1L1M - chains D and B of the 4 polymer chains in the assembly; structure by solution NMR.

Chain D:
Molecule: 23-nt DNA strand
Sequence (23 nucleotides; each row starts with the number of its first residue):
     1 AAATTGTTAT CCGCTCACAA TTC

Chain B:
Protein: Lactose operon repressor
Source organism: Escherichia coli
Notes: fragment: N-terminal DNA-binding domain, Residues 1-62
UniProtKB: P03023 (LACI_ECOLI); residues 1-62 here = UniProt positions 1-62
Chain sequence (62 residues; numbered 1 to 62; the number before each row is that of its first residue):
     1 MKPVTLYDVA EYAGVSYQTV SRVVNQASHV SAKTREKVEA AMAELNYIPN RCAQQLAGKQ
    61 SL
Construct notes: engineered mutation Cys52 (Val in P03023)
UniProt features mapped onto this chain:
  - DNA-binding region: Leu6 to Asn25 (H-T-H motif)
What the authors report for this chain:
  - binding site for the 23-nt DNA strand: Leu6, Ser16, Tyr17, Gln18, Thr19, Ser21, Arg22, Asn25, His29, Val30, Ser31, Thr34, Tyr47, Asn50, Ala53, Gln54, Leu56, Ala57
  - binding site for the 23-nt DNA strand (chain D): Leu6, Tyr7, Gln18, Arg22, His29
  - specificity-determining residues: Tyr7, Tyr17, Gln18
  - contacts within the chain: Tyr7-Tyr17 (pi stacking)
  - conformationally variable residues (side-chain flip): Tyr7, Tyr17

Interface between chain D and chain B:
Residue-residue contacts (19):
  DT4(D) with Ser28(B), phosphate contact; His29(B), phosphate contact; Val30(B), phosphate contact; Ser31(B), phosphate contact
  DT5(D) with Arg22(B), base contact; His29(B), base contact; Val30(B), phosphate contact; Ser31(B), phosphate contact; Thr34(B), phosphate contact
  DG6(D) with Val15(B), phosphate contact; Ser16(B), phosphate contact; Thr19(B), phosphate contact; Arg22(B), base contact
  DT7(D) with Ser16(B), base contact; Gln18(B), base contact
  DT8(D) with Gln18(B), base contact
  DC12(D) with Leu56(B), sugar contact; Ala57(B), base contact
  DG13(D) with Leu56(B), sugar contact
Interface residues without a listed pair, chain D (9 interface residues in all): DA3, DA9
Interface residues without a listed pair, chain B (15 interface residues in all): Gly14, Tyr17, Gly58

In short:
Chain D and chain B form an interface of 9 and 15 residues respectively. The paper reports a binding site for
the 23-nt DNA strand at Leu6(B), Ser16(B) and Tyr17(B) among others; a binding site for the 23-nt DNA strand
(chain D) at Leu6(B), Tyr7(B) and Gln18(B) among others.
Chain D is a 23-nt DNA strand and chain B is Lactose operon repressor (Escherichia coli); the structure,
Solution structure of a dimer of lac repressor DNA-binding domain complexed to its natural operator O1, was
determined by solution NMR.
